Entry 1F10 (X-ray diffraction, 1.70 A resolution); this record covers chain A.

== Chain A ==
Molecule: Lysozyme
Organism: Gallus gallus
Notes: EC 3.2.1.17
UniProtKB: P00698 (LYSC_CHICK); residues 1-129 here correspond to UniProt positions 19-147 (UniProt number = residue number + 18)
Sequence (129 residues; numbered 1 to 129; the number before each row is that of its first residue):
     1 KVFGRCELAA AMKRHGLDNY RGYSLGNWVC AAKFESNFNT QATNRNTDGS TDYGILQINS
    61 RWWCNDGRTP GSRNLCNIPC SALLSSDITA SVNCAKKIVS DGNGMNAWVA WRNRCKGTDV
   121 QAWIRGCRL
UniProt features mapped onto this chain:
  - active site: Glu35, Asp52
  - binding site (substrate): Asp101
Disulfide bonds: Cys6-Cys127, Cys30-Cys115, Cys64-Cys80, Cys76-Cys94

== Overview ==
From UniProt: active-site residues Glu35 and Asp52 and substrate-binding residue Asp101.
Chain A is Lysozyme (Gallus gallus); the structure, Crystal structure of orthorhombic lysozyme grown at ph 6.5
at 88% relative humidity, was determined by X-ray diffraction together with 1F0W from the same study.
